7MT7 - chains A and C of the 55 polymer chains in the assembly; structure by electron microscopy, 2.71 A resolution.

# Chain A
Molecule: 23S rRNA
Source organism: Mycobacterium tuberculosis (strain ATCC 25618 / H37Rv)
Sequence (3138 nucleotides; each row starts with the number of its first residue):
     1 UUGUAAGUGUCUAAGGGCGCAUGGUGGAUGCCUUGGCAUCGAGAGCCGAU
    51 GAAGGACGUGGGAGGCUGCGAUAUGCCUCGGGGAGCUGUCAACCGAGCGU
   101 GGAUCCGAGGAUUUCCGAAUGGGGAAACCCAGCACGAGUGAUGUCGUGCU
   151 ACCCGCAUCUGAAUAUAUAGGGUGCGGGAGGGAACGCGGGGAAGUGAAAC
   201 AUCUCAGUACCCGUAGGAGGAGAAAACAAUUGUGAUUCCGCAAGUAGUGG
   251 CGAGCGAACGCGGAACAGGCUAAACCGCACGCAUGGGUAACCGGGUAGGG
   301 GUUGUGUGUGCGGGGUUGUGGGAGGAUAUGUCUCAGCGCUACCCGGCUGA
   351 GAGGCAGUCAGAAAGUGUCGUGGUUAGCGGAAGUGGCCUGGGAUGGUCUG
   401 CCGUAGACGGUGAGAGCCCGGUACGCGAAAACCCGGCACCUGCCUAGUAU
   451 CAAUUCCCGAGUAGCAGCGGGCCCGUGGAAUCCGCUGUGAAUCCGCCGGG
   501 ACCACCCGGUAAGCCUAAAUACUCCUCGAUGACCGAUAGCGGAUUAGUAC
   551 CGUGAGGGAAUGGUGAAAAGUACCCCGGGAGGGGAGUGAAAGAGUACCUG
   601 AAACCGUGUGCCUACAAUCCGUCAGAGCCUCCUUUUCCUCUCCGGAGGAG
   651 GGUGGUGAUGGCGUGCCUUUUGAAGAAUGAGCCUGCGAGUCAGGGACAUG
   701 UCGCAAGGUUAACCCGUGUGGGGUAGCCGCAGCGAAAGCGAGUCUGAAUA
   751 GGGCGACCCACACGCGCAUACGCGCGUGUGAAUAGUGGCGUGUUCUGGAC
   801 CCGAAGCGGAGUGAUCUACCCAUGGCCAGGGUGAAGCGCGGGUAAGACCG
   851 CGUGGAGGCCCGAACCCACUUAGGUUGAAGACUGAGGGGAUGAGCUGUGG
   901 GUAGGGGUGAAAGGCCAAUCAAACUCCGUGAUAGCUGGUUCUCCCCGAAA
   951 UGCAUUUAGGUGCAGCGUUGCGUGGUUCACCGCGGAGGUAGAGCUACUGG
  1001 AUGGCCGAUGGGCCCUACUAGGUUACUGACGUCAGCCAAACUCCGAAUGC
  1051 CGUGGUGUAAAGCGUGGCAGUGAGACGGCGGGGGAUAAGCUCCGUACGUC
  1101 GAAAGGGAAACAGCCCAGAUCGCCGGCUAAGGCCCCCAAGCGUGUGCUAA
  1151 GUGGGAAAGGAUGUGCAGUCGCAAAGACAACCAGGAGGUUGGCUUAGAAG
  1201 CAGCCACCCUUGAAAGAGUGCGUAAUAGCUCACUGGUCAAGUGAUUGUGC
  1251 GCCGAUAAUGUAGCGGGGCUCAAGCACACCGCCGAAGCCGCGGCACAUCC
  1301 ACCUUGUGGUGGGUGUGGGUAGGGGAGCGUCCCUCAUUCAGCGAAGCCAC
  1351 CGGGUGACCGGUGGUGGAGGGUGGGGGAGUGAGAAUGCAGGCAUGAGUAG
  1401 CGACAAGGCAAGUGAGAACCUUGCCCGCCGAAAGACCAAGGGUUCCUGGG
  1451 CCAGGCCAGUCCGCCCAGGGUGAGUCGGGACCUAAGGCGAGGCCGACAGG
  1501 CGUAGUCGAUGGACAACGGGUUGAUAUUCCCGUACCCGUGUGUGGGCGCC
  1551 CGUGACGAAUCAGCGGUACUAACCACCCAAAACCGGAUCGAUCACUCCCC
  1601 UUCGGGGGUGUGGAGUUCUGGGGCUGCGUGGGAACUUCGCUGGUAGUAGU
  1651 CAAGCGAAGGGGUGACGCAGGAAGGUAGCCGUACCAGUCAGUGGUAACAC
  1701 UGGGGCAAGCCGGUAGGGAGAGCGAUAGGCAAAUCCGUCGCUCACUAAUC
  1751 CUGAGAGGUGACGCAUAGCCGGUUGAGGCGAAUUCGGUGAUCCUCUGCUG
  1801 CCAAGAAAAGCCUCUAGCGAGCACACACACGGCCCGUACCCCAAACCGAC
  1851 ACAGGUGGUCAGGUAGAGCAUACCAAGGCGUACGAGAUAACUAUGGUUAA
  1901 GGAACUCGGCAAAAUGCCCCCGUAACUUCGGGAGAAGGGGGACCGGAAUA
  1951 UCGUGAACACCCUUGCGGUGGGAGCGGGAUCCGGUCGCAGAAACCAGUGA
  2001 GGAGCGACUGUUUACUAAAAACACAGGUCCGUGCGAAGUCGCAAGACGAU
  2051 GUAUACGGACUGACGCCUGCCCGGUGCUGGAAGGUUAAGAGGACCCGUUA
  2101 ACCCGCAAGGGUGAAGCGGAGAAUUUAAGCCCCAGUAAACGGCGGUGGUA
  2151 ACUAUAACCAUCCUAAGGUAGCGAAAUUCCUUGUCGGGUAAGUUCCGACC
  2201 UGCACGAAUGGCGUAACGACUUCUCAACUGUCUCAACCAUAGACUCGGCG
  2251 AAAUUGCACUACGAGUAAAGAUGCUCGUUACGCGCGGCAGGACGAAAAGA
  2301 CCCCGGGACCUUCACUACAACUUGGUAUUGAUGUUCGGUACGGUUUGUGU
  2351 AGGAUAGGUGGGAGACUGUGAAACCUCGACGCCAGUUGGGGCGGAGUCGU
  2401 UGUUGAAAUACCACUCUGAUCGUAUUGGGCAUCUAACCUCGAACCCUGAA
  2451 UCGGGUUUAGGGACAGUGCCUGGCGGGUAGUUUAACUGGGGCGGUUGCCU
  2501 CCUAAAAUGUAACGGAGGCGCCCAAAGGUUCCCUCAACCUGGACGGCAAU
  2551 CAGGUGGCGAGUGUAAAUGCACAAGGGAGCUUGACUGCGAGACUUACAAG
  2601 UCAAGCAGGGACGAAAGUCGGGAUUAGUGAUCCGGCACCCCCGAGUGGAA
  2651 GGGGUGUCGCUCAACGGAUAAAAGGUACCCCGGGGAUAACAGGCUGAUCU
  2701 UCCCCAAGAGUCCAUAUCGACGGGAUGGUUUGGCACCUCGAUGUCGGCUC
  2751 GUCGCAUCCUGGGGCUGGAGCAGGUCCCAAGGGUUGGGCUGUUCGCCCAU
  2801 UAAAGCGGCACGCGAGCUGGGUUUAGAACGUCGUGAGACAGUUCGGUCUC
  2851 UAUCCGCCGCGCGCGUCAGAAACUUGAGGAAACCUGUCCCUAGUACGAGA
  2901 GGACCGGGACGGACGAACCUCUGGUGCACCAGUUGUCCCGCCAGGGGCAC
  2951 CGCUGGAUAGCCACGUUCGGUCAGGAUAACCGCUGAAAGCAUCUAAGCGG
  3001 GAAACCUUCUCCAAGAUCAGGUUUCUCACCCACUUGGUGGGAUAAGGCCC
  3051 CCCGCAGAACACGGGUUCAAUAGGUCAGACCUGGAAGCUCAGUAAUGGGU
  3101 GUAGGGAACUGGUGCUAACCGGCCGAAAACUUACAACA
Not modelled in the structure: 1-4, 1013-1022, 3133-3138
Modified positions: 5MU (5-methyluridine 5'-monophosphate) at position 2177; OMG (o2'-methylguanosine-5'-monophosphate) at position 2791
Metal / ion sites: Mg2+ site 1: C31, G1370; Mg2+ site 2: C46, G217; Mg2+ site 3: G60, G65, U89; Mg2+ site 4 near U72 (its only coordinating residue here); Mg2+ site 5 near U120 (its only coordinating residue here); Mg2+ site 6: A162, U166; Mg2+ site 7: G194, U2481; Mg2+ site 8 near G194 (its only coordinating residue here); Mg2+ site 9: A199, C200; Mg2+ site 10 near G220 (its only coordinating residue here); Mg2+ site 11 near C251 (its only coordinating residue here); Mg2+ site 12: G379, G421; 159 more Mg2+ sites not listed
Small-molecule neighbours: N-formylmethionine (FME): G2299, A2300, C2301, A2689, U2823

# Chain C
Molecule: 50S ribosomal protein L2
Source organism: Mycobacterium tuberculosis (strain ATCC 25618 / H37Rv)
UniProtKB: P9WHA5 (RL2_MYCTU); residue numbers follow UniProt; this construct covers 1-280
Chain sequence (280 residues; row label = number of the first residue in the row):
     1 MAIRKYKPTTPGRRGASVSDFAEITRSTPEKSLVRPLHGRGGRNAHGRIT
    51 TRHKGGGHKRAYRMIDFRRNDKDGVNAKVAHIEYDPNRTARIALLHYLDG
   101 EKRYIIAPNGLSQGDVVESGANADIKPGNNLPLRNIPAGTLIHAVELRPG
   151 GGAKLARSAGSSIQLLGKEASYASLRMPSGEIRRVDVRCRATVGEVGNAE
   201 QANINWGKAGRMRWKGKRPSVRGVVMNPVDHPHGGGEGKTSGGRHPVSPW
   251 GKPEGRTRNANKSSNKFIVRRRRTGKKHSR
Not modelled in the structure: 1, 274-280
Metal / ion sites: Mg2+: Gly-235, Gly-238

# Chain A / chain C interface
Contacting residue pairs (266):
  C819(A) / Arg-43(C)  hydrogen bond to the sugar
  C819(A) / Arg-218(C)  hydrogen bond to the phosphate
  C820(A) / Arg-40(C)  hydrogen bond to the sugar
  C820(A) / Gly-41(C)  sugar contact
  C820(A) / Arg-43(C)  hydrogen bond to the sugar
  C820(A) / Arg-218(C)  salt bridge to the phosphate
  C821(A) / Gly-39(C)  sugar contact
  C821(A) / Gly-55(C)  phosphate contact
  C821(A) / Gly-56(C)  hydrogen bond to the phosphate
  A822(A) / His-38(C)  phosphate contact
  A822(A) / Gly-39(C)  hydrogen bond to the phosphate
  U823(A) / Lys-59(C)  salt bridge to the phosphate
  A834(A) / Lys-7(C)  phosphate contact
  A834(A) / Thr-9(C)  sugar contact
  A835(A) / Arg-4(C)  hydrogen bond to the sugar
  A835(A) / Lys-7(C)  phosphate contact
  A856(A) / Arg-13(C)  sugar contact
  G857(A) / Thr-10(C)  phosphate contact
  G857(A) / Arg-13(C)  sugar contact
  G858(A) / Thr-10(C)  hydrogen bond to the phosphate
  G858(A) / Gly-12(C)  phosphate contact
  G858(A) / Arg-13(C)  phosphate contact
  G858(A) / Lys-208(C)  salt bridge to the phosphate
  G858(A) / Ala-209(C)  hydrogen bond to the base
  G858(A) / Gly-210(C)  hydrogen bond to the base
  C859(A) / Thr-10(C)  sugar contact
  A893(A) / Lys-208(C)  salt bridge to the phosphate
  A893(A) / Ala-209(C)  base contact
  A893(A) / Gly-210(C)  sugar contact
  A893(A) / Arg-213(C)  hydrogen bond to the base
  A893(A) / Trp-214(C)  hydrogen bond to the phosphate
  A893(A) / Pro-219(C)  base contact
  G901(A) / Gly-47(C)  sugar contact
  U902(A) / His-46(C)  sugar contact
  U902(A) / Gly-47(C)  sugar contact
  U902(A) / Arg-48(C)  sugar contact
  A903(A) / Arg-48(C)  salt bridge to the phosphate
  G904(A) / Arg-48(C)  salt bridge to the phosphate
  G906(A) / Arg-48(C)  hydrogen bond to the sugar
  G907(A) / Arg-48(C)  sugar contact
  U908(A) / Arg-48(C)  phosphate contact
  U908(A) / Ile-49(C)  hydrogen bond to the phosphate
  G909(A) / Ile-49(C)  phosphate contact
  G909(A) / Arg-218(C)  salt bridge to the phosphate
  G909(A) / Asp-230(C)  hydrogen bond to the base
  A910(A) / Arg-213(C)  base contact
  A910(A) / Arg-218(C)  salt bridge to the phosphate
  A910(A) / Pro-219(C)  sugar contact
  A910(A) / Val-221(C)  sugar contact
  A911(A) / Val-221(C)  sugar contact
  A911(A) / Val-225(C)  hydrogen bond to the sugar
  A911(A) / Met-226(C)  base contact
  A911(A) / Asp-230(C)  base contact
  G913(A) / Asn-227(C)  sugar contact
  G913(A) / Val-229(C)  base contact
  A922(A) / Val-229(C)  base contact
  A1485(A) / His-38(C)  phosphate contact
  G1486(A) / His-38(C)  salt bridge to the phosphate
  G1502(A) / Ala-45(C)  phosphate contact
  U1663(A) / Lys-31(C)  salt bridge to the phosphate
  G1664(A) / Lys-31(C)  hydrogen bond to the base
  A1665(A) / Lys-31(C)  sugar contact
  A1727(A) / Gly-74(C)  hydrogen bond to the base
  A1727(A) / Val-75(C)  base contact
  A1727(A) / Asp-99(C)  hydrogen bond to the sugar
  G1728(A) / Asp-99(C)  sugar contact
  G1728(A) / Glu-101(C)  sugar contact
  G1737(A) / Asp-99(C)  hydrogen bond to the base
  G1737(A) / Gly-100(C)  hydrogen bond to the sugar
  G1737(A) / Lys-102(C)  phosphate contact
  U1738(A) / His-96(C)  phosphate contact
  U1738(A) / Tyr-97(C)  sugar contact
  U1738(A) / Leu-98(C)  sugar contact
  U1738(A) / Gly-100(C)  sugar contact
  U1738(A) / Lys-102(C)  salt bridge to the phosphate
  C1802(A) / Arg-4(C)  salt bridge to the phosphate
  C1802(A) / Phe-21(C)  sugar contact
  A1803(A) / His-58(C)  base contact
  A1803(A) / Arg-211(C)  salt bridge to the phosphate
  A1803(A) / Trp-214(C)  stacking on the base
  A1804(A) / Phe-21(C)  base contact
  A1804(A) / Ser-27(C)  base contact
  A1804(A) / His-58(C)  sugar contact
  A1804(A) / Lys-59(C)  sugar contact
  A1804(A) / Arg-60(C)  salt bridge to the phosphate
  A1804(A) / Arg-63(C)  hydrogen bond to the sugar
  A1804(A) / Tyr-84(C)  stacking on the base
  A1804(A) / Pro-86(C)  phosphate contact
  G1805(A) / His-58(C)  base contact
  G1805(A) / Lys-59(C)  sugar contact
  G1805(A) / Arg-60(C)  sugar contact
  G1805(A) / Ala-61(C)  hydrogen bond to the phosphate
  G1805(A) / Arg-63(C)  salt bridge to the phosphate
  G1805(A) / Pro-86(C)  phosphate contact
  A1806(A) / Pro-36(C)  sugar contact
  A1806(A) / Lys-59(C)  hydrogen bond to the sugar
  A1807(A) / Pro-36(C)  sugar contact
  U1928(A) / Arg-14(C)  hydrogen bond to the base
  C1929(A) / Pro-8(C)  phosphate contact
  G1930(A) / Pro-8(C)  base contact
  G1930(A) / Thr-9(C)  sugar contact
  G1930(A) / Arg-14(C)  base contact
  A2007(A) / Pro-11(C)  base contact
  C2008(A) / Pro-11(C)  base contact
  C2022(A) / Arg-222(C)  salt bridge to the phosphate
  C2022(A) / Val-225(C)  phosphate contact
  A2023(A) / Pro-219(C)  phosphate contact
  A2023(A) / Ser-220(C)  phosphate contact
  A2023(A) / Val-221(C)  phosphate contact
  A2023(A) / Arg-222(C)  salt bridge to the phosphate
  C2024(A) / Ala-209(C)  sugar contact
  C2024(A) / Ser-220(C)  hydrogen bond to the phosphate
  A2025(A) / Asn-205(C)  hydrogen bond to the sugar
  A2025(A) / Trp-206(C)  hydrogen bond to the sugar
  A2025(A) / Gly-207(C)  sugar contact
  A2025(A) / Lys-208(C)  sugar contact
  A2025(A) / Met-212(C)  sugar contact
  A2025(A) / Lys-217(C)  salt bridge to the phosphate
  G2026(A) / Asn-205(C)  sugar contact
  G2026(A) / Trp-206(C)  hydrogen bond to the phosphate
  C2030(A) / Glu-254(C)  sugar contact
  G2031(A) / Gly-255(C)  sugar contact
  G2031(A) / Arg-256(C)  salt bridge to the phosphate
  G2031(A) / Thr-257(C)  hydrogen bond to the sugar
  G2031(A) / Arg-271(C)  salt bridge to the phosphate
  G2031(A) / Arg-272(C)  salt bridge to the phosphate
  U2032(A) / Arg-256(C)  phosphate contact
  U2032(A) / Thr-257(C)  sugar contact
  U2032(A) / Arg-258(C)  hydrogen bond to the phosphate
  U2032(A) / Arg-271(C)  salt bridge to the phosphate
  U2032(A) / Arg-272(C)  salt bridge to the phosphate
  G2033(A) / Leu-155(C)  base contact
  G2033(A) / Met-177(C)  base contact
  G2033(A) / Pro-178(C)  base contact
  G2033(A) / Ser-179(C)  hydrogen bond to the base
  G2033(A) / Glu-181(C)  base contact
  G2033(A) / Arg-183(C)  hydrogen bond to the phosphate
  G2033(A) / Arg-258(C)  salt bridge to the phosphate
  C2034(A) / Leu-147(C)  sugar contact
  C2034(A) / Lys-154(C)  sugar contact
  C2034(A) / Arg-183(C)  salt bridge to the phosphate
  C2034(A) / Arg-258(C)  salt bridge to the phosphate
  C2034(A) / Lys-262(C)  salt bridge to the phosphate
  C2034(A) / Ser-264(C)  hydrogen bond to the phosphate
  G2035(A) / Lys-154(C)  salt bridge to the phosphate
  A2037(A) / Thr-257(C)  hydrogen bond to the sugar
  G2038(A) / Thr-50(C)  base contact
  G2038(A) / Thr-51(C)  hydrogen bond to the base
  G2038(A) / Thr-257(C)  phosphate contact
  U2039(A) / Ile-49(C)  sugar contact
  U2039(A) / Thr-50(C)  base contact
  U2039(A) / Trp-250(C)  sugar contact
  U2039(A) / Lys-252(C)  phosphate contact
  C2040(A) / Asn-44(C)  hydrogen bond to the base
  C2040(A) / His-46(C)  hydrogen bond to the sugar
  C2040(A) / Arg-48(C)  phosphate contact
  C2040(A) / Thr-50(C)  sugar contact
  G2041(A) / His-46(C)  sugar contact
  G2041(A) / Arg-48(C)  salt bridge to the phosphate
  G2045(A) / His-46(C)  base contact
  A2046(A) / Asn-44(C)  sugar contact
  A2046(A) / Ala-45(C)  hydrogen bond to the sugar
  C2047(A) / Arg-40(C)  salt bridge to the phosphate
  C2047(A) / Gly-42(C)  hydrogen bond to the sugar
  C2047(A) / Arg-43(C)  sugar contact
  C2047(A) / Asn-44(C)  sugar contact
  C2047(A) / Thr-50(C)  hydrogen bond to the sugar
  C2047(A) / Thr-51(C)  sugar contact
  G2048(A) / Arg-40(C)  phosphate contact
  G2048(A) / Thr-51(C)  hydrogen bond to the sugar
  G2048(A) / Lys-54(C)  hydrogen bond to the phosphate
  A2049(A) / Lys-54(C)  salt bridge to the phosphate
  U2050(A) / Leu-37(C)  phosphate contact
  U2050(A) / Tyr-62(C)  stacking on the base
  G2051(A) / Tyr-62(C)  hydrogen bond to the phosphate
  G2051(A) / Asn-87(C)  sugar contact
  G2051(A) / Arg-88(C)  salt bridge to the phosphate
  G2051(A) / Arg-157(C)  salt bridge to the phosphate
  U2052(A) / Arg-88(C)  salt bridge to the phosphate
  U2052(A) / Lys-154(C)  hydrogen bond to the sugar
  U2052(A) / Leu-155(C)  sugar contact
  U2052(A) / Ala-156(C)  hydrogen bond to the sugar
  U2052(A) / Arg-157(C)  salt bridge to the phosphate
  U2052(A) / Ser-158(C)  hydrogen bond to the phosphate
  A2053(A) / Ala-156(C)  hydrogen bond to the phosphate
  A2053(A) / Arg-157(C)  hydrogen bond to the phosphate
  A2053(A) / Ser-158(C)  hydrogen bond to the phosphate
  A2053(A) / Ser-161(C)  hydrogen bond to the phosphate
  A2053(A) / Pro-178(C)  hydrogen bond to the sugar
  A2053(A) / Ser-179(C)  base contact
  A2053(A) / Arg-272(C)  base contact
  U2054(A) / Ser-158(C)  sugar contact
  U2054(A) / Ala-159(C)  hydrogen bond to the sugar
  U2054(A) / Gly-160(C)  base contact
  U2054(A) / Ala-199(C)  hydrogen bond to the base
  U2054(A) / Gln-201(C)  hydrogen bond to the sugar
  U2054(A) / Ala-202(C)  hydrogen bond to the base
  A2055(A) / Thr-89(C)  phosphate contact
  A2055(A) / Ser-158(C)  hydrogen bond to the sugar
  G2057(A) / Thr-51(C)  sugar contact
  G2057(A) / Lys-54(C)  salt bridge to the phosphate
  G2058(A) / Arg-52(C)  salt bridge to the phosphate
  G2058(A) / His-53(C)  salt bridge to the phosphate
  G2058(A) / Ser-248(C)  sugar contact
  G2058(A) / Pro-249(C)  phosphate contact
  G2058(A) / Glu-254(C)  base contact
  A2059(A) / Arg-52(C)  salt bridge to the phosphate
  A2059(A) / His-231(C)  salt bridge to the phosphate
  A2059(A) / His-233(C)  hydrogen bond to the phosphate
  A2059(A) / Val-247(C)  sugar contact
  A2059(A) / Pro-249(C)  phosphate contact
  C2060(A) / Arg-222(C)  phosphate contact
  C2060(A) / Gly-223(C)  hydrogen bond to the phosphate
  C2060(A) / Val-224(C)  hydrogen bond to the phosphate
  C2060(A) / His-233(C)  salt bridge to the phosphate
  U2061(A) / Arg-222(C)  salt bridge to the phosphate
  G2062(A) / Arg-222(C)  base contact
  U2075(A) / His-245(C)  hydrogen bond to the base
  G2076(A) / His-245(C)  sugar contact
  C2077(A) / Glu-254(C)  sugar contact
  C2077(A) / Gly-255(C)  phosphate contact
  U2078(A) / Gly-255(C)  phosphate contact
  U2078(A) / Arg-256(C)  hydrogen bond to the phosphate
  G2079(A) / Arg-256(C)  salt bridge to the phosphate
  A2139(A) / His-245(C)  base contact
  A2139(A) / Pro-246(C)  sugar contact
  C2140(A) / Ser-241(C)  phosphate contact
  C2140(A) / Gly-242(C)  phosphate contact
  C2140(A) / Arg-244(C)  sugar contact
  C2140(A) / His-245(C)  base contact
  G2141(A) / Ser-241(C)  phosphate contact
  U2209(A) / Lys-239(C)  base contact
  U2209(A) / Thr-240(C)  base contact
  U2209(A) / Ser-241(C)  base contact
  G2210(A) / Lys-239(C)  salt bridge to the phosphate
  A2215(A) / Arg-14(C)  base contact
  C2310(A) / Pro-228(C)  phosphate contact
  U2311(A) / Pro-228(C)  phosphate contact
  U2312(A) / Arg-244(C)  salt bridge to the phosphate
  U2322(A) / Asn-259(C)  phosphate contact
  U2439(A) / Arg-148(C)  hydrogen bond to the sugar
  G2441(A) / Arg-148(C)  salt bridge to the phosphate
  G2441(A) / Pro-149(C)  hydrogen bond to the sugar
  G2441(A) / Gly-150(C)  sugar contact
  G2441(A) / Gly-151(C)  sugar contact
  A2442(A) / Arg-68(C)  salt bridge to the phosphate
  A2442(A) / Gly-150(C)  sugar contact
  A2459(A) / Arg-188(C)  hydrogen bond to the phosphate
  G2460(A) / Arg-188(C)  salt bridge to the phosphate
  G2461(A) / Tyr-172(C)  phosphate contact
  G2462(A) / Lys-266(C)  phosphate contact
  G2477(A) / Arg-244(C)  salt bridge to the phosphate
  G2477(A) / Gly-251(C)  sugar contact
  A2828(A) / Glu-237(C)  phosphate contact
  A2828(A) / Gly-238(C)  phosphate contact
  A2828(A) / Lys-239(C)  phosphate contact
  C2829(A) / Gly-238(C)  phosphate contact
  C2829(A) / Lys-239(C)  hydrogen bond to the phosphate
  U2834(A) / Gly-243(C)  sugar contact
  G2835(A) / Gly-243(C)  sugar contact
  A2836(A) / Pro-228(C)  phosphate contact
  A2836(A) / Gly-235(C)  phosphate contact
  A2836(A) / Gly-236(C)  hydrogen bond to the phosphate
  G2837(A) / Gly-236(C)  hydrogen bond to the phosphate
  G2837(A) / Glu-237(C)  base contact
  A2838(A) / Glu-237(C)  phosphate contact
Also at the interface, not in a pair above, chain A (120 interface residues in all): A912, C1501, G1662, G1667, C1739, A2036, A2044, C2056, A2063, U2323, G2466, G2476
Also at the interface, not in a pair above, chain C (145 interface residues in all): Tyr-6, Val-18, Pro-29, Ser-32, Arg-35, Phe-67, Lys-78, Ile-204, Lys-215, Pro-232, Gly-234, Asn-261, Ile-268

# In short
Chain A and chain C form an interface of 120 and 145 residues respectively; the contacts include 68 hydrogen
bonds, 49 salt bridges and 3 aromatic stacking contacts. Polar contacts include G858(A)/Ala-209(C),
G858(A)/Gly-210(C) and A893(A)/Arg-213(C). Bound to chain A: N-formylmethionine.
Here chain A is 23S rRNA and chain C is 50S ribosomal protein L2, both from Mycobacterium tuberculosis (strain
ATCC 25618 / H37Rv). Entry 7MT7 (Mtb 70S with P and E site tRNAs) was determined by electron microscopy,
deposited together with 7MSC, 7MSH, 7MSM, 7MSZ, 7MT2 and 7MT3.
